4K8B - chains A and C; structure by X-ray diffraction, 2.80 A resolution.

Chain A:
Name: NS3 protease
From: Hepatitis C virus
Notes: EC 3.4.21.98
UniProtKB: Q0ZNA6 (Q0ZNA6_9HEPC); residues 1-181 here = UniProt positions 1-181
Amino-acid sequence (181 residues; row label = number of the first residue in the row):
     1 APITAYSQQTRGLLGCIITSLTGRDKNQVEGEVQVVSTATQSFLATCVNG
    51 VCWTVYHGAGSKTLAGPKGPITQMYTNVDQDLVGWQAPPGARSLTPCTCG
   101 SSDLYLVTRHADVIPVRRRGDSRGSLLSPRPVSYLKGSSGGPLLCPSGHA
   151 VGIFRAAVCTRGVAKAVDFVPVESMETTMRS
Not modelled in the structure: 1-2, 180-181
Bound ions: Zn2+: Cys97, Cys99, Cys145
Small-molecule neighbours: 1RR (N-(tert-butylcarbamoyl)-3-methyl-L-valyl-(4R)-N-[(1R,2S)-1-carboxy-2-ethenylcyclopropyl]-4-[(7-methoxy-2-phenylquinolin-4-yl)oxy]-L-prolinamide): Tyr56, His57, Val78, Asp79, Asp81, Arg123, Val132, Leu135, Lys136, Gly137, Ser138, Ser139, Phe154, Arg155, Ala156, Ala157, Val158, Cys159, Asp168

Chain C:
Name: Nonstructural protein
From: Hepatitis C virus
UniProtKB: Q81584 (Q81584_9HEPC); residues 221-232 here correspond to UniProt positions 107-118 (UniProt number = residue number - 114)
Amino-acid sequence (12 residues; each row starts with the number of its first residue):
   221 GSVVIVGRIILS

Chain A / chain C interface:
Contacting residue pairs (62; chain A residue first):
  Ile3(A) - Ser232(C)
  Thr4(A) - Leu231(C)
  Thr4(A) - Ser232(C)  hydrogen bond (backbone-side chain)
  Ala5(A) - Ile229(C)  hydrophobic
  Ala5(A) - Ile230(C)
  Ala5(A) - Leu231(C)  hydrophobic
  Tyr6(A) - Arg228(C)
  Tyr6(A) - Ile229(C)
  Tyr6(A) - Ile230(C)  hydrogen bond (backbone-backbone)
  Ser7(A) - Arg228(C)
  Gln8(A) - Gly227(C)
  Gln8(A) - Arg228(C)  hydrogen bond
  Gln8(A) - Ile230(C)
  Gln9(A) - Val226(C)
  Thr10(A) - Ile225(C)
  Thr10(A) - Val226(C)  hydrogen bond (backbone-backbone)
  Thr10(A) - Gly227(C)
  Thr10(A) - Arg228(C)
  Arg11(A) - Val224(C)
  Arg11(A) - Ile225(C)  hydrogen bond (side chain-backbone)
  Arg11(A) - Val226(C)
  Cys16(A) - Val224(C)
  Cys16(A) - Val226(C)  hydrophobic
  Thr19(A) - Val224(C)
  Ser20(A) - Gly221(C)
  Ser20(A) - Ser222(C)  hydrogen bond (backbone-backbone)
  Ser20(A) - Val224(C)
  Gly23(A) - Ser222(C)
  Gln28(A) - Arg228(C)  hydrogen bond (backbone-side chain)
  Glu30(A) - Arg228(C)  salt bridge
  Gly31(A) - Ile230(C)
  Glu32(A) - Ile229(C)
  Glu32(A) - Leu231(C)
  Val33(A) - Arg228(C)
  Val33(A) - Ile229(C)  hydrogen bond (backbone-backbone)
  Val33(A) - Leu231(C)  hydrophobic
  Gln34(A) - Ile225(C)
  Gln34(A) - Gly227(C)
  Gln34(A) - Arg228(C)
  Val35(A) - Val224(C)
  Val35(A) - Ile225(C)
  Val35(A) - Val226(C)  hydrogen bond (backbone-backbone)
  Val35(A) - Gly227(C)  hydrogen bond (backbone-backbone)
  Val35(A) - Arg228(C)
  Val35(A) - Ile229(C)  hydrophobic
  Val36(A) - Val223(C)  hydrophobic
  Val36(A) - Val224(C)
  Ser37(A) - Val223(C)
  Ser37(A) - Val224(C)  hydrogen bond (backbone-backbone)
  Ser37(A) - Val226(C)
  Ala59(A) - Val223(C)  hydrophobic
  Lys62(A) - Gly221(C)
  Thr63(A) - Ser222(C)
  Thr63(A) - Val223(C)  hydrogen bond (backbone-backbone)
  Leu64(A) - Val223(C)
  Ala65(A) - Val223(C)  hydrogen bond (backbone-backbone)
  Trp85(A) - Val223(C)  hydrophobic
  Pro88(A) - Ile225(C)  hydrophobic
  Val107(A) - Ile229(C)  hydrophobic
  Val107(A) - Leu231(C)  hydrophobic
  Thr108(A) - Ile229(C)
  Arg109(A) - Ile229(C)
Other interface residues (no listed pair), chain A (41 interface residues in all): Gly12, Asp25, Val29, Thr38, Phe43, Pro70, Leu94, Ala111, Leu144

In short:
Chain A and chain C form an interface of 41 and 12 residues respectively; the contacts include 13 hydrogen
bonds and 1 salt bridge. Among the polar pairs are Glu30(A)-Arg228(C), Thr4(A)-Ser232(C) and
Gln8(A)-Arg228(C). Bound to chain A: compound 1RR.
Chain A is NS3 protease and chain C is Nonstructural protein, both from Hepatitis C virus; the structure,
Crystal structure of HCV NS3/4A protease complexed with inhibitor, was determined by X-ray diffraction.
